PDB entry 1LQ8 | X-ray diffraction, 2.40 A resolution | chains A and B

# Chain A
Molecule: plasma serine protease inhibitor
From: Homo sapiens
Notes: fragment: N-terminal fragment from elastase cleavage, residues 30-375
UniProtKB: P05154 (IPSP_HUMAN); residues 11-356 here correspond to UniProt positions 30-375 (UniProt number = residue number + 19)
Sequence (346 residues; each row starts with the number of its first residue):
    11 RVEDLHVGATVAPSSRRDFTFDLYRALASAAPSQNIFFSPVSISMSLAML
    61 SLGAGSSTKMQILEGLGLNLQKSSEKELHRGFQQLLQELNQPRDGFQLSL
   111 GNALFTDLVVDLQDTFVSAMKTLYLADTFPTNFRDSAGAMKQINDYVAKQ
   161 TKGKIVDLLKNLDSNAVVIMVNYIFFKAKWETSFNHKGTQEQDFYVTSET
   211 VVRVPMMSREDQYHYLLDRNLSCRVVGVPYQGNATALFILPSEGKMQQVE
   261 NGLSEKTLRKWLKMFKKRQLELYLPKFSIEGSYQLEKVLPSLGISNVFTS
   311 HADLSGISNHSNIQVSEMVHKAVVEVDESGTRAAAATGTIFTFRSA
Not modelled in the structure: 11-25, 355-356
Covalently attached groups: N-acetylglucosamine (NAG) linked to Asn230, Asn243
Swiss-Prot annotation at these positions:
  - site: Arg354, Ser355 (Reactive bond)
  - glycosylation: Thr20 (O-linked (GalNAc...) threonine), Asn230 (N-linked (GlcNAc...) asparagine), Asn243 (N-linked (GlcNAc...) asparagine), Asn319 (N-linked (GlcNAc...) asparagine)

# Chain B
Molecule: plasma serine protease inhibitor
From: Homo sapiens
Notes: fragment: C-terminal fragment from elastase cleavage, residues 376-405
UniProtKB: P05154 (IPSP_HUMAN); residues 357-387 here correspond to UniProt positions 376-406 (UniProt number = residue number + 19)
Sequence (31 residues; row label = number of the first residue in the row):
   357 RLNSQRLVFNRPFLMFIVDNNILFLGKVNRP
Not modelled in the structure: 357-358

# How chain A and chain B interact
Pairs across the interface - 102 pairs, chain A then chain B:
  Phe31(A) - Phe372(B)  hydrophobic
  Phe31(A) - Ile378(B)  hydrophobic
  Phe31(A) - Leu381(B)  hydrophobic
  Tyr34(A) - Leu370(B)
  Tyr34(A) - Leu381(B)  hydrophobic
  Tyr34(A) - Lys383(B)
  Pro42(A) - Lys383(B)
  Ser43(A) - Asn385(B)
  Gln44(A) - Asn385(B)
  Asn45(A) - Lys383(B)
  Asn45(A) - Val384(B)
  Asn45(A) - Asn385(B)  hydrogen bond (side chain-backbone)
  Asn45(A) - Arg386(B)  hydrogen bond (side chain-backbone)
  Ile46(A) - Gly382(B)
  Ile46(A) - Lys383(B)  hydrogen bond (backbone-backbone)
  Phe47(A) - Phe380(B)  hydrophobic
  Phe47(A) - Leu381(B)
  Phe47(A) - Gly382(B)
  Phe48(A) - Phe380(B)
  Phe48(A) - Leu381(B)  hydrogen bond (backbone-backbone)
  Ser49(A) - Leu379(B)  hydrogen bond (side chain-backbone)
  Pro50(A) - Ile378(B)
  Pro50(A) - Leu379(B)
  Val51(A) - Ile378(B)
  Val51(A) - Leu379(B)  hydrophobic
  Leu95(A) - Asn377(B)
  Ile184(A) - Phe380(B)  hydrophobic
  Phe186(A) - Phe380(B)  hydrophobic
  Asp203(A) - Asn366(B)
  Phe204(A) - Phe365(B)
  Phe204(A) - Asn366(B)
  Phe204(A) - Arg367(B)
  Phe204(A) - Pro368(B)
  Phe204(A) - Phe369(B)  hydrophobic
  Phe204(A) - Asn385(B)
  Phe204(A) - Pro387(B)
  Tyr205(A) - Asn366(B)  hydrogen bond (backbone-backbone)
  Tyr205(A) - Arg367(B)
  Tyr205(A) - Pro368(B)
  Val206(A) - Pro368(B)
  Val206(A) - Asn385(B)
  Val214(A) - Pro387(B)  hydrophobic
  Met216(A) - Phe365(B)
  Glu220(A) - Ser360(B)  hydrogen bond
  Tyr225(A) - Gln361(B)  hydrogen bond
  Val236(A) - Leu363(B)  hydrophobic
  Val236(A) - Phe365(B)  hydrophobic
  Asn243(A) - Asp375(B)
  Ala244(A) - Val374(B)
  Thr245(A) - Phe372(B)
  Thr245(A) - Ile373(B)
  Thr245(A) - Val374(B)  hydrogen bond (backbone-backbone)
  Ala246(A) - Phe372(B)
  Leu247(A) - Leu370(B)
  Leu247(A) - Met371(B)
  Leu247(A) - Phe372(B)  hydrogen bond (backbone-backbone)
  Phe248(A) - Phe365(B)
  Phe248(A) - Phe369(B)  hydrophobic
  Phe248(A) - Leu370(B)
  Phe248(A) - Met371(B)  hydrophobic
  Ile249(A) - Phe365(B)
  Ile249(A) - Phe369(B)
  Ile249(A) - Leu370(B)  hydrogen bond (backbone-backbone)
  Ile249(A) - Phe372(B)  hydrophobic
  Leu250(A) - Leu363(B)  hydrophobic
  Leu250(A) - Val364(B)
  Leu250(A) - Phe365(B)  hydrophobic
  Leu250(A) - Arg367(B)
  Pro251(A) - Arg367(B)  hydrogen bond (backbone-side chain)
  Pro251(A) - Pro368(B)
  Glu253(A) - Arg367(B)
  Met256(A) - Pro368(B)
  Met256(A) - Phe369(B)
  Met256(A) - Leu370(B)  hydrophobic
  Met256(A) - Lys383(B)
  Glu260(A) - Lys383(B)  salt bridge
  Leu263(A) - Leu370(B)  hydrophobic
  Leu268(A) - Ile378(B)  hydrophobic
  Arg278(A) - Gln361(B)
  Gln279(A) - Asn359(B)
  Gln279(A) - Ser360(B)
  Gln279(A) - Gln361(B)  hydrogen bond (backbone-backbone)
  Leu280(A) - Gln361(B)
  Leu280(A) - Leu363(B)  hydrophobic
  Glu281(A) - Gln361(B)  hydrogen bond (backbone-backbone)
  Glu281(A) - Arg362(B)  salt bridge
  Glu281(A) - Leu363(B)  hydrogen bond (backbone-backbone)
  Leu282(A) - Leu363(B)
  Leu282(A) - Phe365(B)  hydrophobic
  Tyr283(A) - Arg362(B)
  Tyr283(A) - Leu363(B)  hydrogen bond (backbone-backbone)
  Tyr283(A) - Val364(B)
  Tyr283(A) - Phe365(B)  hydrogen bond (backbone-backbone)
  Pro285(A) - Phe365(B)
  Pro285(A) - Phe369(B)  hydrophobic
  Phe287(A) - Met371(B)  hydrophobic
  Phe287(A) - Val384(B)  hydrophobic
  Ser288(A) - Pro387(B)
  Ile289(A) - Lys383(B)
  Ile289(A) - Val384(B)  hydrophobic
  Ala343(A) - Phe380(B)
  Ala344(A) - Phe380(B)
Other interface residues (no listed pair), chain A (65 interface residues in all): Thr30, Ala38, Leu108, Thr210, Val212, Arg234, Tyr240, Ser252, Val259, Glu265, Trp271, Leu284, Val336, Thr341, Ala345

# In short
65 residues of chain A and 28 residues of chain B are in contact; the contacts include 17 hydrogen bonds and 2
salt bridges. Polar contacts include Glu260(A)-Lys383(B), Glu281(A)-Arg362(B) and Asn45(A)-Asn385(B).
N-acetylglucosamine is covalently linked to Asn230(A) and Asn243(A).
Here chain A is plasma serine protease inhibitor and chain B is plasma serine protease inhibitor, both from
Homo sapiens. Entry 1LQ8 (Crystal structure of cleaved protein C inhibitor) was determined by X-ray
diffraction.
